7AMR - chains B and L of the 4 polymer chains in the assembly; structure by X-ray diffraction, 1.95 A resolution.

Chain B:
Protein: Human T-cell receptor beta chain TRBC2
Organism: Homo sapiens
Chain sequence (246 residues; row label = number of the first residue in the row; numbering starts at 0):
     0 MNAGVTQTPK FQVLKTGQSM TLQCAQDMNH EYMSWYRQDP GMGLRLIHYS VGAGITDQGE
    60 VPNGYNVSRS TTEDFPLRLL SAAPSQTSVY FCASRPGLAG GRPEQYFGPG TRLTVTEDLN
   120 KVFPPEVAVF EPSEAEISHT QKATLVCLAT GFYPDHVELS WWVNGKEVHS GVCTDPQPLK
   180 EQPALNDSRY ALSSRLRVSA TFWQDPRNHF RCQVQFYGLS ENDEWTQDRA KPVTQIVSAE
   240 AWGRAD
Unresolved in the structure: 0-2, 98-100
Disulfides: Cys23-Cys91, Cys146-Cys211
Metal / ion sites: Zn2+: His138 (shared with 1 residue of chain A; 1 residue of chain H)

Chain L:
Protein: Human Jovi-1 Fab fragment, KFN mutant, light chain
Organism: Homo sapiens
Notes: antibody fragment or engineered binder
Chain sequence (219 residues; numbered 1 to 219; the number before each row is that of its first residue):
     1 DIVMTQSPLS LPVTPGEPAS ISCRSSQRLV HSNGNTYLHW YLQKPGQSPR LLIYRVSNRF
    61 PGVPDRFSGS GSGTDFTLKI SRVEAEDVGV YYCSQSTHVP YTFGQGTKLE IKRTVAAPSV
   121 FIFPPSDEQL KSGTASVVCL LNNFYPREAK VQWKVDNALQ SGNSQESVTE QDSKDSTYSL
   181 SSTLTLSKAD YEKHKVYACE VTHQGLSSPV TKSFNRGEC
Unresolved in the structure: 218-219
Disulfides: Cys23-Cys93, Cys139-Cys199
Metal / ion sites: Zn2+: Asp65, Asp190, His194

Interface between chain B and chain L:
Pairs across the interface (8):
  Glu223(B) - Pro61(L)
  Trp224(B) - Tyr54(L)  hydrogen bond (backbone-side chain)
  Thr225(B) - Tyr54(L)
  Thr225(B) - Phe60(L)
  Thr225(B) - Pro61(L)
  Asp227(B) - Asn35(L)  hydrogen bond
  Asp227(B) - Tyr37(L)  hydrogen bond
  Asp227(B) - Arg55(L)  salt bridge
Also at the interface, not in a pair above, chain B (5 interface residues in all): Gln226
Also at the interface, not in a pair above, chain L (8 interface residues in all): Asn33, Arg59

In short:
5 residues of chain B and 8 residues of chain L are in contact, with 3 hydrogen bonds and 1 salt bridge. Polar
pairs include Asp227(B)-Arg55(L), Trp224(B)-Tyr54(L) and Asp227(B)-Asn35(L). The Zn2+ site is built by
Asp65(L), Asp190(L) and His194(L).
Here chain B is Human T-cell receptor beta chain TRBC2 and chain L is Human Jovi-1 Fab fragment, KFN mutant,
light chain, both from Homo sapiens. Entry 7AMR (Crystal structure of the complex of the KFN mutant of Jovi-1
Fab with human TRBC1) was determined by X-ray diffraction (same publication as 7AMP, 7AMQ and 7AMS).
